PDB entry 2GZF | X-ray diffraction, 1.75 A resolution | chains A and B

[Chain A]
Molecule: Colicin-E9 immunity protein
From: Escherichia coli K12
Reference sequence: P13479 (IMM9_ECOLI); residue numbers follow UniProt; this construct covers 1-86
Chain sequence (86 residues; row label = number of the first residue in the row):
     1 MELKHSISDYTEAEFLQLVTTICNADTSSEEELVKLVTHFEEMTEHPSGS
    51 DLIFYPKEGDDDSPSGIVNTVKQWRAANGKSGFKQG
Unresolved in the structure: 1-3, 86
Differences from the reference sequence: engineered mutation F54 (Tyr in P13479)

[Chain B]
Molecule: Colicin-E9
From: Escherichia coli K12
Notes: EC 3.1.21.1; fragment: Colicin E9, C-terminal Domain, DNase Domain
Reference sequence: P09883 (CEA9_ECOLI); residues 2-134 here correspond to UniProt positions 450-582 (UniProt number = residue number + 448)
Chain sequence (134 residues; numbered 1 to 134; the number before each row is that of its first residue):
     1 MESKRNKPGKATGKGKPVGDKWLDDAGKDSGAPIPDRIADKLRDKEFKSF
    51 DDFRKAVWEEVSKDPELSKNLNPSNKSSVSKGYSPFTPKNQQVGGRKVYE
   101 LHHDKPISQGGEVYDMDNIRVTTPKRHIDIHRGK
Unresolved in the structure: 1, 132-134
Differences from the reference sequence: initiating methionine (1)
Bound ions: Zn2+: H102, H127, H131 (together with phosphate ion)
Swiss-Prot annotation at these positions:
  - binding site (Zn(2+)): H102, H127, H131

[Interface between chain A and chain B]
Residue-residue contacts - 40 pairs, chain A then chain B:
  C23(A) - S74(B)  hydrogen bond
  C23(A) - S77(B)  hydrogen bond (backbone-side chain)
  N24(A) - S77(B)
  N24(A) - K81(B)  hydrogen bond (backbone-side chain)
  A25(A) - S77(B)
  A25(A) - S78(B)
  A25(A) - K81(B)  hydrogen bond (backbone-side chain)
  T27(A) - Y83(B)  hydrogen bond (backbone-side chain)
  S28(A) - Y83(B)
  S29(A) - Y83(B)  hydrogen bond (backbone-side chain)
  E30(A) - Y83(B)
  E30(A) - S84(B)  hydrogen bond (side chain-backbone)
  E30(A) - V98(B)
  L33(A) - S78(B)
  L33(A) - Y83(B)  hydrophobic
  L33(A) - F86(B)  hydrophobic
  V34(A) - F86(B)  hydrophobic
  V34(A) - G95(B)
  V37(A) - F86(B)  hydrophobic
  T38(A) - K97(B)  hydrogen bond
  E41(A) - K97(B)  salt bridge
  P47(A) - K89(B)  hydrogen bond (backbone-side chain)
  S48(A) - K89(B)
  S50(A) - Q92(B)  hydrogen bond
  D51(A) - P88(B)
  D51(A) - K89(B)  hydrogen bond (side chain-backbone)
  I53(A) - N72(B)  hydrogen bond (backbone-side chain)
  I53(A) - S74(B)  hydrogen bond (backbone-side chain)
  F54(A) - N72(B)
  F54(A) - S74(B)
  F54(A) - N75(B)
  F54(A) - F86(B)  hydrophobic
  Y55(A) - N75(B)
  Y55(A) - F86(B)  hydrogen bond (side chain-backbone)
  Y55(A) - T87(B)
  Y55(A) - P88(B)
  Y55(A) - Y99(B)  hydrogen bond
  P56(A) - N72(B)
  D62(A) - N72(B)  hydrogen bond
  D62(A) - P73(B)
Other interface residues (no listed pair), chain A (24 interface residues in all): D26, H46, G49
Other interface residues (no listed pair), chain B (19 interface residues in all): R54

[In short]
Chain A and chain B form an interface of 24 and 19 residues respectively, with 16 hydrogen bonds and 1 salt
bridge. Among the polar pairs are E41(A)-K97(B), C23(A)-S74(B) and C23(A)-S77(B). Curated annotation (UniProt)
lists 3 Zn2+-binding residues on chain B.
Here chain A is Colicin-E9 immunity protein and chain B is Colicin-E9, both from Escherichia coli K12. Entry
2GZF (Crystal structure of the E9 DNase domain with a mutant immunity protein IM9 (Y54F)) was determined by
X-ray diffraction.
